6B44 - chains C and M of the 12 polymer chains in the assembly; structure by electron microscopy, 2.90 A resolution.

== Chain C ==
Name: CRISPR-associated protein Csy3
Source organism: Pseudomonas aeruginosa (strain UCBPP-PA14)
Reference sequence: Q02MM1 (CSY3_PSEAB); residues 1-342 here = UniProt positions 1-342
Chain sequence (344 residues; numbered -1 to 342; the number before each row is that of its first residue; numbers below 1 keep their minus sign (Met-1 is residue -1)):
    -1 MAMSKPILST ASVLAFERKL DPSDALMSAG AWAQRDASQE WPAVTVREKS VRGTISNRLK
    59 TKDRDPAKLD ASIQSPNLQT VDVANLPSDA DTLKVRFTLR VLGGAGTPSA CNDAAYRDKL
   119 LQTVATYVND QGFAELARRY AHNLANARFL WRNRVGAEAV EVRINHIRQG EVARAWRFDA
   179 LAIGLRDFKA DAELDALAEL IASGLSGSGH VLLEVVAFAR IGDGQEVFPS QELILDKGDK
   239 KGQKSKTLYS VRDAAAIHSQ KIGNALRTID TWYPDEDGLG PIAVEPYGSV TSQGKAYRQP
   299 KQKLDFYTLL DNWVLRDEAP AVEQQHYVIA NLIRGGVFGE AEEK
Unresolved in the structure: -1 to 5, 49-76, 232-243, 339-342
Differences from the reference sequence: initiating methionine (-1); expression tag (0)
What the authors report for this chain:
  - conformationally variable residues (loop rearrangement): Val44 to Ala82, Ser228 to Ala253

== Chain M ==
Molecule: Pseudomonas aeruginosa strain SMC4485 CRISPR repeat sequence
Source organism: Pseudomonas aeruginosa
Sequence (60 nucleotides; numbered 1 to 60; the number before each row is that of its first residue):
     1 CUAAGAAAUU CACGGCGGGC UUGAUGUCCG CGUCUACCUG GUUCACUGCC GUGUAGGCAG

== How chain C and chain M interact ==
Residue-residue contacts (35; chain C residue first):
  Ala13(C) with C34(M), sugar contact; U35(M), sugar contact
  Phe14(C) with U35(M), hydrogen bond to the sugar; A36(M), phosphate contact
  Glu15(C) with U35(M), sugar contact; A36(M), phosphate contact
  Arg16(C) with A36(M), salt bridge to the phosphate; C37(M), salt bridge to the phosphate
  Gln77(C) with U43(M), base contact; C44(M), hydrogen bond to the phosphate
  Thr78(C) with U43(M), hydrogen bond to the base
  Val79(C) with U43(M), base contact
  Ser228(C) with U39(M), hydrogen bond to the phosphate
  Gln229(C) with U39(M), base contact; G40(M), phosphate contact
  Glu230(C) with U39(M), base contact
  Leu231(C) with U39(M), base contact
  Lys244(C) with G40(M), phosphate contact; G41(M), phosphate contact; U43(M), hydrogen bond to the sugar
  Gln258(C) with C37(M), sugar contact; C38(M), sugar contact; U39(M), phosphate contact
  Lys259(C) with C38(M), hydrogen bond to the base
  Asn262(C) with C38(M), hydrogen bond to the base
  Arg265(C) with C37(M), sugar contact; C38(M), salt bridge to the phosphate
  Val288(C) with C38(M), base contact
  Arg332(C) with A36(M), hydrogen bond to the sugar; C37(M), hydrogen bond to the sugar
  Gly333(C) with A36(M), sugar contact
  Gly334(C) with U35(M), sugar contact; A36(M), sugar contact
  Val335(C) with U35(M), base contact; A36(M), base contact
Also at the interface, not in a pair above, chain C (23 interface residues in all): Leu12, Glu283

== In short ==
Chain C and chain M form an interface of 23 and 10 residues respectively, with 9 hydrogen bonds and 3 salt
bridges. Among the polar pairs are Thr78(C)-U43(M), Lys259(C)-C38(M) and Asn262(C)-C38(M). The paper reports
conformational variability at Val44(C) and Ser228(C).
Chain C is CRISPR-associated protein Csy3 (Pseudomonas aeruginosa (strain UCBPP-PA14)) and chain M is
Pseudomonas aeruginosa strain SMC4485 CRISPR repeat sequence (Pseudomonas aeruginosa); the structure, Cryo-EM
structure of Type I-F CRISPR crRNA-guided Csy surveillance complex with bound target dsDNA, was determined by
electron microscopy, deposited together with 6B45, 6B46, 6B47 and 6B48.
